PDB entry 7VY0 | electron microscopy, 2.70 A resolution | chains A and C of the 4 polymer chains in the assembly

Chain A:
Name: Capsid protein VP1
Source organism: Coxsackievirus B3
Amino-acid sequence (284 residues; each row starts with the number of its first residue):
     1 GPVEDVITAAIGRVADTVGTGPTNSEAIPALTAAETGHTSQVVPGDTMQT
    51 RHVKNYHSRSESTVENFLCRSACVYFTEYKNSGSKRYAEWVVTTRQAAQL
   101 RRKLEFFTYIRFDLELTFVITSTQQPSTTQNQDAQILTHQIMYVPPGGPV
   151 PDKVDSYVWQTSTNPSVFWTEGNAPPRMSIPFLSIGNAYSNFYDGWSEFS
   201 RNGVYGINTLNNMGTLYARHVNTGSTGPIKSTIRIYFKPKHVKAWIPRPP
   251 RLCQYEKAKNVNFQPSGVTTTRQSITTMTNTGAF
Unresolved in the structure: 1-12, 281-284

Chain C:
Name: Capsid protein VP3
Source organism: Coxsackievirus B3
Amino-acid sequence (238 residues; each row starts with the number of its first residue):
     1 GLPTMNTPGSCQFLTSDDFQSPSAMPQYDVTPEMKIPGEVKNLMEIAEVD
    51 SVVPVQNVGEKVNSMEAYQIPVRSNEGSGTQVFGFPLQPGYSSVFSRTLL
   101 GEILNYYTHWSGSIKLTFMFCGSAMATGKFLLAYSPPGAGAPTKRVDAML
   151 GTHVVWDVGLQSSCVLCIPWISQTHYRYVASDEYTAGGFITCWYQTNIVV
   201 PADAQSSCYIMCFVSACNDFSVRLLKDTPFISQNSFFQ

Interface between chain A and chain C:
Residue-residue contacts (161; chain A residue first):
  Val14(A) with Asp219(C); Ser221(C)
  Ala15(A) with Asn218(C); Asp219(C)
  Ala30(A) with Ser163(C); Cys164(C); Val165(C), hydrogen bond (backbone-backbone)
  Leu31(A) with Trp156(C); Ser163(C)
  Thr32(A) with Gln161(C); Ser162(C); Ser163(C), hydrogen bond (backbone-backbone); Val165(C)
  Ala33(A) with Ser163(C)
  Ala34(A) with Met119(C), hydrophobic; Ser163(C)
  Glu35(A) with Ser162(C), hydrogen bond
  Thr39(A) with Glu48(C); Asp50(C); Lys115(C)
  Ser40(A) with Lys115(C), hydrogen bond (backbone-side chain); Thr117(C); Val165(C)
  Gln41(A) with Glu48(C); Lys115(C), hydrogen bond
  Val42(A) with Lys115(C); Cys167(C), hydrogen bond (backbone-side chain); Cys217(C), hydrogen bond (backbone-side chain)
  Pro44(A) with Cys167(C)
  Thr47(A) with Cys167(C)
  Met48(A) with Pro169(C), hydrophobic
  Asn55(A) with Asp219(C)
  His57(A) with Ser111(C); His175(C), hydrogen bond; Tyr176(C); Ser221(C)
  Arg59(A) with Asn42(C); Met44(C); Glu48(C), salt bridge; Cys217(C); Asn218(C), hydrogen bond (side chain-backbone); Phe220(C), hydrogen bond (side chain-backbone)
  Glu61(A) with Tyr107(C); Val222(C); Leu225(C)
  Ser62(A) with Asn42(C); Leu43(C); Met44(C); Tyr107(C); Val222(C)
  Thr63(A) with Lys41(C); Asn42(C), hydrogen bond (backbone-side chain)
  Asn66(A) with Leu225(C)
  Phe67(A) with Leu43(C), hydrophobic; Tyr106(C), hydrophobic; Tyr107(C); Leu225(C), hydrophobic
  Arg70(A) with Ser16(C); Leu225(C)
  Ser71(A) with Thr15(C), hydrogen bond (side chain-backbone)
  Val74(A) with Phe236(C)
  Tyr75(A) with Phe236(C), hydrophobic
  Phe76(A) with Phe236(C), hydrophobic
  Arg95(A) with Phe237(C)
  Gln96(A) with Gln233(C); Phe236(C); Phe237(C)
  Ala97(A) with Gln233(C)
  Ala98(A) with Ile231(C), hydrophobic; Gln233(C); Phe237(C)
  Gln99(A) with Asp227(C), hydrogen bond
  Arg102(A) with Arg97(C); Glu102(C), salt bridge; Tyr106(C); Ile231(C)
  Lys103(A) with Tyr106(C)
  Phe106(A) with Tyr106(C), hydrophobic
  Phe107(A) with Leu43(C), hydrophobic
  Arg111(A) with Val30(C); Thr31(C), hydrogen bond (side chain-backbone); Glu33(C), salt bridge
  Glu115(A) with Ser21(C), hydrogen bond
  Thr117(A) with Phe13(C)
  Val119(A) with Phe13(C), hydrophobic
  Pro165(A) with Ala24(C)
  Arg177(A) with Phe13(C); Asp17(C), salt bridge; Ser21(C)
  Met178(A) with Pro22(C); Ala24(C), hydrophobic
  Ser179(A) with Ser21(C); Pro22(C), hydrogen bond (backbone-backbone); Ser23(C); Ala24(C), hydrogen bond (backbone-backbone)
  Ile180(A) with Ala24(C), hydrophobic
  Phe182(A) with Tyr28(C); Val30(C), hydrophobic
  Leu183(A) with Met25(C), hydrophobic; Tyr28(C)
  Ser184(A) with Thr31(C), hydrogen bond (backbone-side chain)
  Gly186(A) with Thr31(C)
  Asn187(A) with Thr31(C); Pro32(C); Met34(C)
  Lys238(A) with Asp17(C), hydrogen bond (side chain-backbone)
  Lys243(A) with Glu33(C), salt bridge
  Ala244(A) with Glu39(C); Val40(C), hydrogen bond (backbone-backbone)
  Trp245(A) with Ile36(C), hydrogen bond (side chain-backbone); Gly38(C); Glu39(C), hydrogen bond
  Ile246(A) with Pro37(C); Gly38(C), hydrogen bond (backbone-backbone)
  Pro247(A) with Val40(C); Ile46(C), hydrophobic
  Pro250(A) with Leu99(C); Glu102(C)
  Leu252(A) with Arg97(C)
  Gln254(A) with Phe230(C), hydrogen bond (side chain-backbone); Ile231(C); Ser232(C), hydrogen bond (side chain-backbone)
  Tyr255(A) with Ile231(C), hydrophobic; Phe237(C)
  Ala258(A) with Phe237(C)
  Gly267(A) with Val62(C); Asn63(C)
  Val268(A) with Val62(C), hydrogen bond (backbone-backbone); Tyr68(C); Arg97(C)
  Thr269(A) with Pro54(C); Asn57(C); Val62(C); Ser93(C), hydrogen bond (side chain-backbone); Ser96(C), hydrogen bond; Arg97(C)
  Thr270(A) with Asn57(C), hydrogen bond (backbone-side chain); Ser93(C)
  Thr271(A) with Asn57(C); Gly59(C); Val62(C)
  Arg272(A) with Val55(C), hydrogen bond (side chain-backbone); Asn57(C), hydrogen bond; Gly84(C), hydrogen bond (side chain-backbone); Phe85(C); Val94(C)
  Gln273(A) with Val58(C)
  Ser274(A) with Val58(C)
  Ile275(A) with Val58(C); Val82(C); Phe83(C); Gly84(C), hydrogen bond (backbone-backbone)
  Thr277(A) with Gly84(C)
  Met278(A) with Gly84(C); Phe85(C); Pro86(C); Phe189(C), hydrophobic; Thr191(C)
  Asn280(A) with Tyr91(C); Ser92(C); Ser93(C)
Also at the interface, not in a pair above, chain A (87 interface residues in all): Val43, Ser58, Val64, Tyr109, Ala174, Pro175, Pro181, Ile185, Tyr236, Lys240, Glu256, Lys257, Thr276
Also at the interface, not in a pair above, chain C (98 interface residues in all): Cys11, Phe19, Val49, Gln56, Ile70, Pro71, Gln81, Ser113, Ala141, Thr152, Val154, Asp157, Phe213, Ser215, Arg223, Leu224, Thr228, Gln238

In short:
Chain A and chain C form an interface of 87 and 98 residues respectively, with 33 hydrogen bonds and 5 salt
bridges. Among the polar pairs are Arg59(A)-Glu48(C), Arg102(A)-Glu102(C) and Arg111(A)-Glu33(C).
Here chain A is Capsid protein VP1 and chain C is Capsid protein VP3, both from Coxsackievirus B3. Entry 7VY0
(Coxsackievirus B3 full particle at pH7.4 (VP3-234N)) was determined by electron microscopy, deposited
together with 7VXH, 7VXZ, 7VY5, 7VY6, 7VYK, 7VYL and 3 further entries.
